PDB entry 9FAE | X-ray diffraction, 1.57 A resolution | chains A and C of the 3 polymer chains in the assembly

[Chain A (and C)]
Protein: Fiber
From: Human adenovirus 36
Notes: chain C of this document is another copy of the same molecule, construct and numbering; everything in this record applies to it too
Reference sequence: D4N3K6 (D4N3K6_9ADEN); numbering as in UniProt (aligned over 1-371)
Sequence (371 residues; numbered 1 to 371; the number before each row is that of its first residue):
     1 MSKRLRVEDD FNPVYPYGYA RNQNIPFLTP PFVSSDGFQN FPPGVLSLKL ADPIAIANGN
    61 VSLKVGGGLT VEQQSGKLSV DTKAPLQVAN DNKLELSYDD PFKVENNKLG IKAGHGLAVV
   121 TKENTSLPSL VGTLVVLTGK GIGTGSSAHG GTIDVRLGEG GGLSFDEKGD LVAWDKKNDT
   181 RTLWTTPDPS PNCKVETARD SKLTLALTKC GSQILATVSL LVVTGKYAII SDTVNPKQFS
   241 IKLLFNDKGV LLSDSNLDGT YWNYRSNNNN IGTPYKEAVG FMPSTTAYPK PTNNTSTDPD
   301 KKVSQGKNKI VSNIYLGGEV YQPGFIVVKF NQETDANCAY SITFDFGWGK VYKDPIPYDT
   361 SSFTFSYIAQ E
Disordered / not traced: 1-178, 267-272, 293-297 (chain C: 1-179, 267-270)
Residues lining bound ligands:
  - PKM (4-O-acetyl-5-acetamido-3,5-dideoxy-D-glycero-alpha-D-galacto-non-2-ulopyranosonic acid), molecule 1: V311, S312, N313, G324, F325, W348, G349
  - PKM, molecule 2: N313, Y315, V320, Y321, P323, K350
Reported in the primary citation:
  - self-association interface (contacts with another copy of this molecule); pairs are residue here / residue on that copy: P187-K307, K202-D300, T204-K307, L221-K302, S304-D359, G306-D359, D359-K302, V311
  - binding site for PKM: N313, Y315, P323

[Interface between chain A and chain C]
Pairs across the interface - 52 pairs, chain A then chain C:
  C210(A) with T208(C); C210(C), hydrophobic
  G211(A) with T180(C)
  S212(A) with T182(C), hydrogen bond; R265(C), hydrogen bond
  Q213(A) with A206(C); T208(C), hydrogen bond; L215(C), hydrogen bond (side chain-backbone); A216(C); T217(C)
  T286(A) with P187(C); D188(C)
  A287(A) with P187(C)
  P299(A) with V223(C)
  D300(A) with P191(C); K202(C), hydrogen bond (backbone-side chain)
  K302(A) with L221(C)
  S304(A) with L221(C); D359(C), hydrogen bond
  Q305(A) with G317(C); D359(C), hydrogen bond (backbone-side chain)
  G306(A) with G317(C); G318(C); D359(C), hydrogen bond (backbone-side chain); T360(C); S361(C); S362(C)
  K307(A) with P187(C), hydrogen bond (side chain-backbone); T204(C), hydrogen bond; S219(C); T360(C), hydrogen bond (backbone-backbone); S362(C), hydrogen bond (backbone-side chain)
  K309(A) with G317(C); G318(C); S361(C); S362(C), hydrogen bond (backbone-backbone)
  I310(A) with S362(C)
  V311(A) with Y315(C); G318(C); V320(C), hydrophobic
  F325(A) with V320(C), hydrophobic
  V327(A) with V320(C), hydrophobic
  F365(A) with T364(C)
  S366(A) with A216(C); T217(C); T364(C), hydrogen bond
  I368(A) with W184(C), hydrophobic; T217(C); R265(C)
  A369(A) with R265(C), hydrogen bond (backbone-side chain)
  Q370(A) with R265(C), hydrogen bond (backbone-side chain)
  E371(A) with R265(C)
Other interface residues (no listed pair), chain A (29 interface residues in all): L215, Y288, V303, S312, N313
Other interface residues (no listed pair), chain C (30 interface residues in all): P189, L207, N313

[In short]
Chain A and chain C form an interface of 29 and 30 residues respectively; the contacts include 16 hydrogen
bonds. Among the polar pairs are S212(A)-T182(C), S212(A)-R265(C) and Q213(A)-T208(C). From the paper: a
binding site for PKM at N313(A), Y315(A) and P323(A); a self-association interface involving P187(A), K202(A)
and T204(A) among others.
Chain A and chain C are both Fiber (Human adenovirus 36); the structure, Human adenovirus type 36 fiber knob
in complex with 4-O-acetyl-3'-sialyllactose, was determined by X-ray diffraction (same publication as 9FAF,
9FAG and 9FAH).
